6OIJ - chains A and H of the 5 polymer chains in the assembly; structure by electron microscopy, 3.30 A resolution.

# Chain A
Protein: Guanine nucleotide-binding protein G(i) subunit alpha-1, Guanine nucleotide-binding protein subunit alpha-11
Organism: Homo sapiens
Notes: engineered mutation(s): chimeric protein between G-alpha1i(1-29) and G-alpha11(30-)
Reference sequence: chimeric construct of A0A3B3ITX3, P29992: residues 1-29 from A0A3B3ITX3 (A0A3B3ITX3_HUMAN) positions 1-29 (same numbers); residues 36-359 from P29992 positions 36-359 (same numbers)
Sequence (353 residues; numbered 1 to 359; 6 numbers in that range are skipped by the numbering (no residue carries them; nothing is unmodelled there); the number before each row is that of its first residue):
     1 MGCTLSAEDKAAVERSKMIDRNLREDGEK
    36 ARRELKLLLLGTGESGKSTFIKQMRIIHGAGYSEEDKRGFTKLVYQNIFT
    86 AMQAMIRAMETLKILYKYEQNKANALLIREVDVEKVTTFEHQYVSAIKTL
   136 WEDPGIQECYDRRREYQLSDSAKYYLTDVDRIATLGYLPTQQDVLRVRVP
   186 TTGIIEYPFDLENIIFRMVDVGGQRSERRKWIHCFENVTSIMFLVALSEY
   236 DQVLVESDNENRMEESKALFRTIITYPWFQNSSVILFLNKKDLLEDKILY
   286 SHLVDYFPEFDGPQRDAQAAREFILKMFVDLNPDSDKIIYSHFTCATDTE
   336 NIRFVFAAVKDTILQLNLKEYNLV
Disordered / not traced: 1-2, 65-186, 239-242
Swiss-Prot annotation at these positions:
  - region: Lys-41 to Thr-54 (G1 motif), Asp-178 to Thr-186 (G2 motif), Phe-201 to Arg-210 (G3 motif), Ile-270 to Asp-277 (G4 motif), Thr-329 to Thr-334 (G5 motif)
  - binding site (GTP): Gly-46 to Ser-53, Leu-180 to Arg-183, Asn-274 to Asp-277, Ala-331
  - binding site (Mg(2+)): Ser-53, Thr-186
  - modified residue: Gln-209 (Deamidated glutamine)
What the authors report for this chain:
  - conformationally variable residues (helix shift): Phe-341
  - contacts within the chain: Gln-58/Ala-331 (hydrogen bond)

# Chain H
Protein: Antibody fragment
Organism: Mus musculus
Notes: antibody fragment or engineered binder
Sequence (256 residues; numbered 1 to 256; the number before each row is that of its first residue):
     1 DVQLVESGGGLVQPGGSRKLSCSASGFAFSSFGMHWVRQAPEKGLEWVAY
    51 ISSGSGTIYYADTVKGRFTISRDDPKNTLFLQMTSLRSEDTAMYYCVRSI
   101 YYYGSSPFDFWGQGTTLTVSSGGGGSGGGGSGGGGSDIVMTQATSSVPVT
   151 PGESVSISCRSSKSLLHSNGNTYLYWFLQRPGQSPQLLIYRMSNLASGVP
   201 DRFSGSGSGTAFTLTISRLEAEDVGVYYCMQHLEYPLTFGAGTKLELKGS
   251 LEVLFQ
Disordered / not traced: 122-133, 249-256
Cystine bridges: Cys-22/Cys-96, Cys-159/Cys-229

# Chain A / chain H interface
Residue-residue contacts (25; chain A residue first):
  Thr-4(A) / His-167(H)  hydrogen bond (backbone-side chain)
  Leu-5(A) / His-167(H)
  Ser-6(A) / His-167(H)  hydrogen bond
  Ser-6(A) / Asn-169(H)
  Ser-6(A) / Tyr-173(H)  hydrogen bond
  Ala-7(A) / His-232(H)
  Ala-7(A) / Leu-233(H)
  Ala-7(A) / Tyr-235(H)  hydrophobic
  Glu-8(A) / Tyr-101(H)
  Glu-8(A) / Pro-107(H)
  Glu-8(A) / Tyr-173(H)
  Glu-8(A) / Tyr-175(H)  hydrogen bond
  Glu-8(A) / Arg-191(H)  salt bridge
  Glu-8(A) / His-232(H)
  Asp-9(A) / Asn-169(H)
  Ala-11(A) / Tyr-101(H)  hydrophobic
  Ala-12(A) / Tyr-101(H)
  Glu-14(A) / Ser-52(H)  hydrogen bond
  Glu-14(A) / Ser-53(H)
  Glu-14(A) / Gly-56(H)
  Glu-14(A) / Thr-57(H)
  Arg-15(A) / Ile-100(H)
  Arg-15(A) / Tyr-101(H)
  Arg-15(A) / Tyr-102(H)
  Met-18(A) / Ser-53(H)
Other interface residues (no listed pair), chain H (20 interface residues in all): Ser-31, Tyr-50, Gly-54, Glu-234

# Overview
The interface between chain A and chain H involves 11 residues on one side and 20 on the other, with 5
hydrogen bonds and 1 salt bridge. Polar contacts include Glu-8(A)/Arg-191(H), Thr-4(A)/His-167(H) and
Ser-6(A)/His-167(H). From the paper: conformational variability at Phe-341(A); contacts within the chain
involving Gln-58(A) and Ala-331(A).
Here chain A is Guanine nucleotide-binding protein G(i) subunit alpha-1, Guanine nucleotide-binding protein
subunit alpha-11 (Homo sapiens) and chain H is Antibody fragment (Mus musculus). Entry 6OIJ (Muscarinic
acetylcholine receptor 1-G11 protein complex) was determined by electron microscopy, deposited together with
6OIK.
